PDB entry 5E9C | X-ray diffraction, 1.73 A resolution | chains A and B

== Chain A ==
Protein: Heparanase
Source organism: Homo sapiens
Notes: EC 3.2.1.166
UniProt: Q9Y251 (HPSE_HUMAN); residues 158-543 here = UniProt positions 158-543
Chain sequence (389 residues; numbered 155 to 543; the number before each row is that of its first residue):
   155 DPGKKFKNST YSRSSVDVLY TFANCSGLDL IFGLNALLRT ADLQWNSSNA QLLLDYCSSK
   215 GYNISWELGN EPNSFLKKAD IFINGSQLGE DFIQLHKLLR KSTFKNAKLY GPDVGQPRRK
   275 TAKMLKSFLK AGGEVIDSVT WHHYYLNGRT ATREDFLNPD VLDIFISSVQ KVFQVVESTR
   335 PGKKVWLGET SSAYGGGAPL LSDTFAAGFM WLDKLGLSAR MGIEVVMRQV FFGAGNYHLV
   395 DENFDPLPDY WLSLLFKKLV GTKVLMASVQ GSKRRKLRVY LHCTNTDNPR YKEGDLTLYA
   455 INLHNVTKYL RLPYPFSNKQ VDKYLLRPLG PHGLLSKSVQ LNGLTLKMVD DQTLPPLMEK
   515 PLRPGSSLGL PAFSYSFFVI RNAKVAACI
Unresolved in the structure: 155-158
Sequence notes: expression tag (155-157); conflict Arg307 (Lys in Q9Y251)
UniProt features mapped onto this chain:
  - region: Phe527 to Ile543 (Required for transferring proheparanase to the Golgi apparatus, secretion and subsequent enzyme activity and for enhancement of PKB/AKT1 phosphorylation)
  - active site: Glu225 (Proton donor), Glu343 (Nucleophile)
  - binding site (heparan sulfate group): Lys158 to Asn162, Gln270 to Lys280, His296, Arg303, Tyr348 to Gly350, Gly389 to Tyr391
  - glycosylation (N-linked (GlcNAc...) asparagine): Asn162, Asn178, Asn200, Asn217, Asn238, Asn459
Disulfide bonds: Cys437-Cys542
Covalently attached groups: N-acetylglucosamine (NAG) linked to Asn200, Asn238, Asn459
From the paper describing this entry:
  - binding site for alpha-L-idopyranuronic acid: Asn224
  - binding site for 6-O-sulfo-N-sulfo-beta-D-glucosamine: Gln270, Arg272
  - binding site for 6-O-sulfo-N-sulfo-beta-D-glucosamine: Arg303 (proposed by the authors, not directly observed)

== Chain B ==
Protein: Heparanase
Source organism: Homo sapiens
Notes: EC 3.2.1.166
UniProt: Q9Y251 (HPSE_HUMAN); residues 36-109 here = UniProt positions 36-109
Chain sequence (77 residues; each row starts with the number of its first residue):
    33 DPGQDVVDLD FFTQEPLHLV SPSFLSVTID ANLATDPRFL ILLGSPKLRT LARGLSPAYL
    93 RFGGTKTDFL IFDPKKE
Unresolved in the structure: 33-35
Sequence notes: expression tag (33-35)
UniProt features mapped onto this chain:
  - binding site (heparan sulfate group): Asp62 to Asn64, Thr97

== How chain A and chain B interact ==
Contacting residue pairs - 196 pairs, chain A then chain B:
  Phe160(A) - Thr97(B)
  Phe160(A) - Phe101(B)  hydrophobic
  Lys161(A) - Phe101(B)
  Asn162(A) - Phe101(B)
  Asn162(A) - Ile103(B)
  Ser163(A) - Thr67(B)
  Ser163(A) - Phe101(B)  hydrogen bond (backbone-backbone)
  Ser163(A) - Leu102(B)
  Ser163(A) - Ile103(B)  hydrogen bond (backbone-backbone)
  Thr164(A) - Ile103(B)
  Thr164(A) - Asp105(B)
  Thr164(A) - Lys108(B)  hydrogen bond (backbone-side chain)
  Tyr165(A) - Leu102(B)  hydrophobic
  Tyr165(A) - Ile103(B)  hydrogen bond (backbone-backbone)
  Tyr165(A) - Phe104(B)
  Tyr165(A) - Asp105(B)  hydrogen bond (backbone-backbone)
  Ser166(A) - Lys108(B)
  Arg167(A) - Phe104(B)
  Arg167(A) - Pro106(B)  hydrogen bond (side chain-backbone)
  Arg167(A) - Lys108(B)
  Ser168(A) - Glu109(B)
  Ser169(A) - Phe71(B)
  Val172(A) - Phe71(B)  hydrophobic
  Val172(A) - Leu72(B)  hydrophobic
  Val172(A) - Leu75(B)  hydrophobic
  Leu173(A) - Phe94(B)  hydrophobic
  Thr175(A) - Arg81(B)
  Phe176(A) - Leu75(B)
  Phe176(A) - Arg81(B)
  Phe176(A) - Ala84(B)  hydrophobic
  Phe176(A) - Leu92(B)  hydrophobic
  Cys179(A) - Arg81(B)  hydrogen bond
  Cys179(A) - Arg85(B)  hydrogen bond (backbone-side chain)
  Ser180(A) - Arg81(B)
  Ser180(A) - Ala84(B)
  Ser180(A) - Arg85(B)
  Ser180(A) - Ser88(B)
  Gly181(A) - Ser88(B)  hydrogen bond (backbone-side chain)
  Leu182(A) - Ala84(B)
  Leu182(A) - Ala90(B)
  Asp183(A) - Ala90(B)  hydrogen bond (backbone-backbone)
  Asp183(A) - Tyr91(B)
  Asp183(A) - Leu92(B)  hydrogen bond (backbone-backbone)
  Leu184(A) - Leu92(B)
  Ile185(A) - Tyr91(B)  hydrophobic
  Ile185(A) - Leu92(B)  hydrogen bond (backbone-backbone)
  Ile185(A) - Arg93(B)
  Ile185(A) - Phe94(B)  hydrogen bond (backbone-backbone)
  Phe186(A) - Phe94(B)  hydrophobic
  Gly187(A) - Phe94(B)  hydrogen bond (backbone-backbone)
  Gly187(A) - Thr99(B)
  Leu188(A) - Thr99(B)
  Leu188(A) - Asp100(B)
  Asn189(A) - Thr99(B)
  Asn189(A) - Asp100(B)  hydrogen bond (side chain-backbone)
  Asn189(A) - Phe101(B)
  Asn189(A) - Leu102(B)  hydrogen bond (side chain-backbone)
  Ala190(A) - Asp100(B)  hydrogen bond (backbone-side chain)
  Leu191(A) - Asp100(B)
  Asn203(A) - Ile103(B)
  Asn203(A) - Phe104(B)  hydrogen bond (side chain-backbone)
  Leu206(A) - Phe104(B)
  Leu207(A) - Phe104(B)
  Glu221(A) - Arg93(B)  salt bridge
  Gly223(A) - Asp100(B)
  Asn224(A) - Arg93(B)  hydrogen bond
  Asn224(A) - Gly96(B)  hydrogen bond (side chain-backbone)
  Asn224(A) - Thr97(B)
  Asn224(A) - Asp100(B)  hydrogen bond (backbone-side chain)
  Phe229(A) - Asp100(B)
  Lys232(A) - Thr97(B)
  Lys232(A) - Phe101(B)
  Asp267(A) - Arg93(B)  salt bridge
  His296(A) - Arg93(B)
  Trp340(A) - Tyr91(B)
  Gly342(A) - Arg93(B)
  Glu343(A) - Arg93(B)  salt bridge
  Glu343(A) - Gly96(B)
  Trp365(A) - Leu57(B)  hydrophobic
  Leu369(A) - Phe56(B)
  Leu369(A) - Leu57(B)  hydrophobic
  Ala373(A) - His50(B)
  Ala373(A) - Phe56(B)  hydrophobic
  Arg374(A) - Leu49(B)
  Arg374(A) - His50(B)  hydrogen bond (backbone-side chain)
  Met375(A) - His50(B)
  Gly376(A) - His50(B)
  Ile377(A) - Val52(B)
  Ile377(A) - Phe56(B)
  Glu378(A) - Val52(B)
  Glu378(A) - Ser53(B)  hydrogen bond (backbone-backbone)
  Glu378(A) - Phe56(B)
  Val379(A) - Ser53(B)
  Val379(A) - Ser55(B)
  Val379(A) - Phe56(B)
  Val379(A) - Ser58(B)
  Val380(A) - Phe56(B)  hydrogen bond (backbone-backbone)
  Val380(A) - Leu57(B)
  Val380(A) - Ser58(B)  hydrogen bond (backbone-backbone)
  Met381(A) - Ser58(B)
  Met381(A) - Arg93(B)
  Arg382(A) - Ser58(B)  hydrogen bond (backbone-backbone)
  Arg382(A) - Val59(B)
  Arg382(A) - Thr60(B)  hydrogen bond (backbone-backbone)
  Gln383(A) - Thr60(B)  hydrogen bond
  Gln383(A) - Asp62(B)  hydrogen bond
  Val384(A) - Thr60(B)
  Val384(A) - Ile61(B)  hydrophobic
  Val384(A) - Asp62(B)
  Phe385(A) - Val59(B)  hydrophobic
  Phe385(A) - Thr60(B)  hydrogen bond (backbone-backbone)
  Phe385(A) - Leu80(B)  hydrophobic
  Phe385(A) - Leu83(B)
  Phe385(A) - Ala84(B)
  Phe385(A) - Leu87(B)  hydrophobic
  Phe386(A) - Ile61(B)
  Phe386(A) - Leu80(B)  hydrophobic
  Leu393(A) - Val59(B)  hydrophobic
  Val394(A) - Leu80(B)  hydrophobic
  Val394(A) - Leu83(B)  hydrophobic
  Phe398(A) - Leu74(B)
  Phe398(A) - Ser77(B)
  Phe398(A) - Lys79(B)  hydrogen bond (backbone-side chain)
  Phe398(A) - Leu80(B)  hydrophobic
  Phe398(A) - Leu83(B)
  Asp399(A) - Lys79(B)  salt bridge
  Tyr404(A) - Leu83(B)  hydrogen bond (side chain-backbone)
  Ser407(A) - Leu57(B)
  Ser407(A) - Leu87(B)
  Leu408(A) - Gly86(B)
  Leu408(A) - Leu87(B)
  Phe410(A) - Phe56(B)  hydrophobic
  Lys411(A) - Pro54(B)
  Lys411(A) - Leu57(B)  hydrogen bond (side chain-backbone)
  Lys411(A) - Leu87(B)  hydrogen bond (side chain-backbone)
  Lys411(A) - Pro89(B)  hydrogen bond (side chain-backbone)
  Thr416(A) - His50(B)
  Thr416(A) - Leu51(B)
  Thr416(A) - Val52(B)  hydrogen bond (backbone-backbone)
  Thr416(A) - Ser53(B)
  Thr416(A) - Pro54(B)
  Lys417(A) - His50(B)
  Lys417(A) - Leu51(B)
  Val418(A) - Pro48(B)
  Val418(A) - Leu49(B)  hydrogen bond (backbone-backbone)
  Val418(A) - His50(B)  hydrogen bond (backbone-backbone)
  Val418(A) - Val52(B)  hydrophobic
  Leu419(A) - Phe44(B)
  Leu419(A) - Glu47(B)
  Leu419(A) - Pro48(B)  hydrophobic
  Leu419(A) - Leu49(B)
  Met420(A) - Phe43(B)
  Met420(A) - Phe44(B)  hydrogen bond (backbone-backbone)
  Met420(A) - Leu49(B)  hydrophobic
  Ala421(A) - Asp42(B)
  Ala421(A) - Phe43(B)  hydrophobic
  Ser422(A) - Leu41(B)
  Ser422(A) - Asp42(B)  hydrogen bond (backbone-backbone)
  Val423(A) - Val39(B)  hydrophobic
  Val423(A) - Asp40(B)
  Val423(A) - Leu41(B)  hydrophobic
  Gln424(A) - Asp40(B)  hydrogen bond (backbone-backbone)
  Gln424(A) - Asp42(B)  hydrogen bond
  Leu435(A) - Phe43(B)  hydrophobic
  Leu452(A) - Leu41(B)  hydrophobic
  Val460(A) - Asp37(B)
  Thr461(A) - Asp37(B)
  Lys462(A) - Asp37(B)  salt bridge
  Tyr463(A) - Asp37(B)  hydrogen bond (backbone-backbone)
  Tyr463(A) - Val38(B)
  Tyr463(A) - Val39(B)  hydrogen bond (backbone-backbone)
  Leu464(A) - Val39(B)
  Arg465(A) - Val39(B)  hydrogen bond (backbone-backbone)
  Arg465(A) - Asp40(B)  salt bridge
  Arg465(A) - Leu41(B)  hydrogen bond (backbone-backbone)
  Leu466(A) - Phe43(B)  hydrophobic
  Pro467(A) - Leu41(B)
  Pro467(A) - Phe43(B)  hydrophobic
  Phe470(A) - Phe43(B)  hydrophobic
  Met502(A) - Lys79(B)
  Met502(A) - Thr82(B)
  Met502(A) - Leu83(B)  hydrophobic
  Asp505(A) - Pro78(B)
  Asp505(A) - Lys79(B)
  Asp505(A) - Thr82(B)  hydrogen bond (backbone-side chain)
  Gln506(A) - Pro78(B)
  Gln506(A) - Thr82(B)  hydrogen bond
  Gln506(A) - Arg85(B)
  Thr507(A) - Thr82(B)
  Leu508(A) - Gly86(B)
  Ile534(A) - Phe43(B)  hydrophobic
  Val539(A) - Thr45(B)
  Ala541(A) - Thr45(B)
  Ala541(A) - Gln46(B)
  Ala541(A) - Glu47(B)
  Ala541(A) - Pro48(B)
Other interface residues (no listed pair), chain A (107 interface residues in all): Val170, Ala177, Leu192, Tyr210, Ala233, Tyr264, Ser372, Gly387, Asn397, Pro400, Lys412, Gly415, Val433, Leu450
Other interface residues (no listed pair), chain B (65 interface residues in all): Gln36, Leu65, Lys98, Lys107

== In short ==
107 residues of chain A and 65 residues of chain B are in contact, with 48 hydrogen bonds and 6 salt bridges.
Among the polar pairs are Glu221(A)-Arg93(B), Asp267(A)-Arg93(B) and Glu343(A)-Arg93(B). The paper reports a
binding site for 6-O-sulfo-N-sulfo-beta-D-glucosamine at Gln270(A), Arg272(A) and Arg303(A); a binding site
for alpha-L-idopyranuronic acid at Asn224(A).
Here chain A is Heparanase and chain B is Heparanase, both from Homo sapiens. Entry 5E9C (Crystal structure of
human heparanase in complex with heparin tetrasaccharide dp4) was determined by X-ray diffraction together
with 5E8M, 5E97, 5E98 and 5E9B from the same study.
